8WFX - chains O and N of the 15 polymer chains in the assembly; structure by electron microscopy, 3.73 A resolution.

Chain O:
Molecule: 50-nt RNA strand
Organism: Mycobacterium canettii
Sequence (50 nucleotides; row label = number of the first residue in the row):
     1 ACGGAAACUUAAAACCGUGUUGCACUGCAACCCGGAAUUCUUGCACGUCG

Chain N:
Molecule: CRISPR system Cms protein Csm5
Organism: Mycobacterium canettii
UniProtKB: G0TFC0 (G0TFC0_MYCCP); residues 1-375 here = UniProt positions 1-375
Amino-acid sequence (375 residues; row label = number of the first residue in the row):
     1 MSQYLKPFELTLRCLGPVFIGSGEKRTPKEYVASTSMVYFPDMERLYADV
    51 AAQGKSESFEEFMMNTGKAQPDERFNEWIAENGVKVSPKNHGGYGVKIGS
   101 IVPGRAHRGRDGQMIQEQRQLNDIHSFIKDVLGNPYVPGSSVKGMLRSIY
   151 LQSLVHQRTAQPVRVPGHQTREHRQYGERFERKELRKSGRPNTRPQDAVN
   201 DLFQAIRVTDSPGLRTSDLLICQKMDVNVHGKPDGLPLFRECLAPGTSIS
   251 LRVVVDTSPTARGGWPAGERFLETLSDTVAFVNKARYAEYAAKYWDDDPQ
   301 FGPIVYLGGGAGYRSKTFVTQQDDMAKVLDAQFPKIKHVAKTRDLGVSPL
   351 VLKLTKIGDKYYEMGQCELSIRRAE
Not modelled in the structure: 29-30, 52-55, 108-119, 157-160, 225-244, 262-268, 274-302, 320-328, 341-363

Interface between chain O and chain N:
Pairs across the interface (32; chain O residue first):
  U41(O) - Ala198(N)  hydrogen bond to the sugar
  U41(O) - Val199(N)  base contact
  U41(O) - Gln204(N)  hydrogen bond to the sugar
  U42(O) - Arg147(N)  hydrogen bond to the phosphate
  U42(O) - Arg186(N)  hydrogen bond to the sugar
  U42(O) - Ala198(N)  base contact
  U42(O) - Asp201(N)  sugar contact
  U42(O) - Gln204(N)  phosphate contact
  G43(O) - Lys143(N)  phosphate contact
  G43(O) - Arg147(N)  salt bridge to the phosphate
  C44(O) - Ser140(N)  hydrogen bond to the phosphate
  C44(O) - Ser141(N)  phosphate contact
  C44(O) - Gly144(N)  sugar contact
  C44(O) - Ser148(N)  hydrogen bond to the base
  C44(O) - Lys316(N)  hydrogen bond to the base
  A45(O) - Ile20(N)  phosphate contact
  A45(O) - Gly21(N)  hydrogen bond to the sugar
  A45(O) - Pro138(N)  phosphate contact
  A45(O) - Ser140(N)  phosphate contact
  A45(O) - Ser141(N)  phosphate contact
  C46(O) - Phe19(N)  phosphate contact
  C46(O) - Ile20(N)  phosphate contact
  C46(O) - Gly21(N)  hydrogen bond to the phosphate
  C46(O) - Lys316(N)  hydrogen bond to the sugar
  G47(O) - Arg174(N)  sugar contact
  G47(O) - Ala311(N)  phosphate contact
  G47(O) - Gly312(N)  phosphate contact
  G47(O) - Leu329(N)  sugar contact
  G47(O) - Phe333(N)  base contact
  U48(O) - Tyr313(N)  phosphate contact
  U48(O) - Leu329(N)  phosphate contact
  U48(O) - Phe333(N)  sugar contact
Also at the interface, not in a pair above, chain N (28 interface residues in all): Ser22, Gly23, Arg182, Leu307, Gly309, Asp330

Overview:
8 residues of chain O face 28 of chain N across their interface, with 10 hydrogen bonds and 1 salt bridge.
Polar contacts include C44(O)-Ser148(N), C44(O)-Lys316(N) and U41(O)-Ala198(N).
Chain O is a 50-nt RNA strand and chain N is CRISPR system Cms protein Csm5, both from Mycobacterium canettii;
the structure, Cryo-EM structure of CRISPR-Csm effector complex from Mycobacterium canettii, was determined by
electron microscopy together with 8X5D from the same study.
